5L62 - chains R and S of the 28 polymer chains in the assembly; structure by X-ray diffraction, 2.80 A resolution.

[Chain R]
Name: Proteasome subunit alpha type-5
Source organism: Saccharomyces cerevisiae (strain ATCC 204508 / S288c)
Notes: EC 3.4.25.1
Reference sequence: P32379 (PSA5_YEAST); residues -7 to 252 here correspond to UniProt positions 1-260 (UniProt number = residue number + 8)
Chain sequence (260 residues; numbered -7 to 252; the number before each row is that of its first residue; numbers below 1 keep their minus sign (Met-7 is residue -7)):
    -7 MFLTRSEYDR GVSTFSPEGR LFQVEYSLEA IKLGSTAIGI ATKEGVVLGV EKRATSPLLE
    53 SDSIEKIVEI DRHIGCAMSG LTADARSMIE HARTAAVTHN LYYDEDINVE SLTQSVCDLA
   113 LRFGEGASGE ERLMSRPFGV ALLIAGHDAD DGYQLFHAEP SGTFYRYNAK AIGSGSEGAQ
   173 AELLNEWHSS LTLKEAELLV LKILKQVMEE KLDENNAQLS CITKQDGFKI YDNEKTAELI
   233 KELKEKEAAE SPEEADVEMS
Not modelled in the structure: -7 to 0, 118-124, 243-252

[Chain S]
Name: Proteasome subunit alpha type-6
Source organism: Saccharomyces cerevisiae (strain ATCC 204508 / S288c)
Notes: EC 3.4.25.1
Reference sequence: P40302 (PSA6_YEAST); residues 0-233 here correspond to UniProt positions 1-234 (UniProt number = residue number + 1)
Chain sequence (234 residues; each row starts with the number of its first residue; numbering starts at 0):
     0 MFRNNYDGDT VTFSPTGRLF QVEYALEAIK QGSVTVGLRS NTHAVLVALK RNADELSSYQ
    60 KKIIKCDEHM GLSLAGLAPD ARVLSNYLRQ QCNYSSLVFN RKLAVERAGH LLCDKAQKNT
   120 QSYGGRPYGV GLLIIGYDKS GAHLLEFQPS GNVTELYGTA IGARSQGAKT YLERTLDTFI
   180 KIDGNPDELI KAGVEAISQS LRDESLTVDN LSIAIVGKDT PFTIYDGEAV AKYI
Not modelled in the structure: 0-2
UniProt features mapped onto this chain:
  - modified residue: Ser13 (Phosphoserine)
  - cross-link: Lys190 (Glycyl lysine isopeptide (Lys-Gly) (interchain with G-Cter in ubiquitin))

[Interface between chain R and chain S]
Residue-residue contacts - 42 pairs, chain R then chain S:
  Ser5(R) with Arg125(S)
  Thr6(R) with Gly7(S); Gln20(S)
  Phe7(R) with Gln20(S), hydrogen bond (backbone-side chain); Tyr23(S); Ala24(S), hydrophobic; Leu76(S), hydrophobic; Arg125(S); Pro126(S); Gly128(S)
  Ser8(R) with Tyr23(S)
  Pro9(R) with Tyr23(S), hydrophobic; Glu26(S)
  Glu10(R) with Glu26(S); Gln30(S)
  Gly11(R) with Tyr23(S); Ala27(S)
  Leu13(R) with Arg125(S)
  Gln106(R) with Arg81(S), hydrogen bond
  Asp110(R) with Arg81(S), salt bridge
  Leu113(R) with Pro78(S), hydrophobic; Arg125(S)
  Ser153(R) with Pro78(S)
  Gly154(R) with Pro78(S)
  Thr155(R) with Gln59(S)
  Phe156(R) with Gln59(S)
  Tyr157(R) with Arg50(S); Ala52(S); Ser57(S); Gln59(S)
  Arg158(R) with Ser56(S); Ser57(S), hydrogen bond (backbone-backbone)
  Tyr159(R) with Ala52(S); Asp53(S); Leu55(S); Ser56(S)
  Asn160(R) with Leu55(S), hydrogen bond (backbone-backbone)
  Ala161(R) with Leu55(S)
  Gln172(R) with Asp53(S), hydrogen bond; Leu55(S)
  Leu176(R) with Leu55(S), hydrophobic
  Trp179(R) with Leu55(S), hydrophobic
Other interface residues (no listed pair), chain R (27 interface residues in all): Arg2, Gly3, Glu117, Leu175
Other interface residues (no listed pair), chain S (25 interface residues in all): Asp6, Asn51, Glu54, Asp79, Gly123

[In short]
The interface between chain R and chain S involves 27 residues on one side and 25 on the other; the contacts
include 5 hydrogen bonds and 1 salt bridge. Polar pairs include Asp110(R)-Arg81(S), Phe7(R)-Gln20(S) and
Gln106(R)-Arg81(S).
Chain R is Proteasome subunit alpha type-5 and chain S is Proteasome subunit alpha type-6, both from
Saccharomyces cerevisiae (strain ATCC 204508 / S288c); the structure, Yeast 20S proteasome with human beta5c
(1-138) and human beta6 (97-111; 118-133) in complex with epoxyketone ..., was determined by X-ray diffraction
(same publication as 5L52, 5L54, 5L55, 5L5A, 5L5B, 5L5D and 30 further entries).
